Entry 4GBK (X-ray diffraction, 2.40 A resolution); this record covers chains B and D of the 4 polymer chains in the assembly.

Chain B (and D):
Protein: Insulin B chain
Source organism: Homo sapiens
Notes: chain D of this document is another copy of the same molecule, construct and numbering; everything in this record applies to it too
UniProtKB: P01308 (INS_HUMAN); residues 1-30 here correspond to UniProt positions 25-54 (UniProt number = residue number + 24)
Sequence (30 residues; row label = number of the first residue in the row):
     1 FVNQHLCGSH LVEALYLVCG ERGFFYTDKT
Not modelled in the structure: 30 (chain D: fully traced)
Construct notes: variant Asp28 (Pro52 in P01308)

How chain B and chain D interact:
Residue-residue contacts (30; chain B residue first):
  His5(B) - Tyr16(D)  hydrogen bond (backbone-side chain)
  Gly8(B) - Tyr16(D)
  Ser9(B) - Glu13(D)  hydrogen bond
  Ser9(B) - Tyr16(D)  hydrogen bond (backbone-side chain)
  Val12(B) - Val12(D)
  Val12(B) - Glu13(D)
  Val12(B) - Tyr16(D)  hydrophobic
  Glu13(B) - Glu13(D)
  Tyr16(B) - Gly8(D)
  Tyr16(B) - Ser9(D)
  Tyr16(B) - Val12(D)  hydrophobic
  Tyr16(B) - Tyr26(D)
  Gly20(B) - Asp28(D)
  Glu21(B) - Thr27(D)
  Glu21(B) - Asp28(D)
  Gly23(B) - Tyr26(D)
  Phe24(B) - Val12(D)  hydrophobic
  Phe24(B) - Phe24(D)  hydrophobic
  Phe24(B) - Phe25(D)
  Phe24(B) - Tyr26(D)  hydrogen bond (backbone-backbone)
  Phe25(B) - Phe24(D)
  Phe25(B) - Phe25(D)  hydrophobic
  Tyr26(B) - Tyr16(D)  hydrophobic
  Tyr26(B) - Gly23(D)
  Tyr26(B) - Phe24(D)  hydrogen bond (backbone-backbone)
  Thr27(B) - Arg22(D)
  Thr27(B) - Gly23(D)
  Thr27(B) - Phe24(D)
  Lys29(B) - Glu21(D)
  Lys29(B) - Arg22(D)
Also at the interface, not in a pair above, chain B (15 interface residues in all): Gln4
Also at the interface, not in a pair above, chain D (15 interface residues in all): Leu17, Lys29

Summary:
The chain B/chain D interface involves 15 residues from each chain, with 5 hydrogen bonds. Polar pairs include
His5(B)-Tyr16(D), Ser9(B)-Glu13(D) and Ser9(B)-Tyr16(D).
Chain B and chain D are both Insulin B chain (Homo sapiens); the structure, Crystal structure of aspart
insulin at pH 8.5, was determined by X-ray diffraction together with 4GBC, 4GBI, 4GBL and 4GBN from the same
study.
